7E47 - chains A and B of the 3 polymer chains in the assembly; structure by X-ray diffraction, 1.38 A resolution.

[Chain A (and B)]
Molecule: Macrophage migration inhibitory factor
Organism: Homo sapiens
Notes: EC 5.3.2.1, 5.3.3.12; chain B of this document is another copy of the same molecule, construct and numbering; everything in this record applies to it too
UniProtKB: P14174 (MIF_HUMAN); residues 1-114 here correspond to UniProt positions 2-115 (UniProt number = residue number + 1)
Amino-acid sequence (114 residues; each row starts with the number of its first residue):
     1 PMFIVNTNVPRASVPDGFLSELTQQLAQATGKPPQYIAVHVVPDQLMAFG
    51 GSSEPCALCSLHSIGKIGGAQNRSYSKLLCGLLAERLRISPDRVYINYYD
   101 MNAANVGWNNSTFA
UniProt features mapped onto this chain:
  - active site: P1 (Proton acceptor)
  - binding site (substrate): K32, I64, N97
  - modified residue: K77 (N6-acetyllysine)

[Interface between chain A and chain B]
Contacting residue pairs - 60 pairs, chain A then chain B:
  N6(A) - H40(B)
  Q45(A) - H40(B)  hydrogen bond
  Q45(A) - V42(B)
  L46(A) - R11(B)
  L46(A) - L19(B)  hydrophobic
  L46(A) - H40(B)
  L46(A) - V41(B)  hydrogen bond (backbone-backbone)
  M47(A) - L19(B)
  M47(A) - V39(B)
  M47(A) - H40(B)
  A48(A) - L19(B)
  A48(A) - A38(B)
  A48(A) - V39(B)  hydrogen bond (backbone-backbone)
  F49(A) - Q35(B)
  F49(A) - I37(B)
  F49(A) - A38(B)  hydrophobic
  F49(A) - W108(B)
  G50(A) - P34(B)
  G50(A) - Q35(B)
  G50(A) - I37(B)  hydrogen bond (backbone-backbone)
  G51(A) - T23(B)
  L58(A) - M2(B)  hydrophobic
  L58(A) - A38(B)  hydrophobic
  L58(A) - H40(B)
  I67(A) - N105(B)
  N72(A) - A104(B)  hydrogen bond (side chain-backbone)
  N72(A) - N105(B)  hydrogen bond
  N72(A) - T112(B)
  R73(A) - N110(B)
  R73(A) - S111(B)
  R73(A) - T112(B)
  S76(A) - G107(B)
  S76(A) - N110(B)
  S76(A) - S111(B)  hydrogen bond (side chain-backbone)
  S76(A) - T112(B)
  K77(A) - N110(B)
  C80(A) - N110(B)
  P91(A) - N109(B)  hydrogen bond (backbone-backbone)
  P91(A) - N110(B)
  D92(A) - W108(B)  hydrogen bond (backbone-side chain)
  D92(A) - N109(B)
  V94(A) - G107(B)
  V94(A) - W108(B)
  Y95(A) - P1(B)
  Y95(A) - M2(B)  hydrophobic
  Y95(A) - Y36(B)  hydrogen bond (side chain-backbone)
  Y95(A) - G107(B)
  Y95(A) - W108(B)
  Y95(A) - F113(B)  hydrophobic
  I96(A) - N105(B)
  I96(A) - V106(B)
  I96(A) - G107(B)  hydrogen bond (backbone-backbone)
  N97(A) - M2(B)
  N97(A) - H62(B)
  N97(A) - M101(B)
  N97(A) - N105(B)
  N97(A) - V106(B)
  Y98(A) - N105(B)  hydrogen bond (backbone-backbone)
  Y98(A) - G107(B)
  Y99(A) - H62(B)  hydrogen bond
Interface residues without a listed pair, chain A (26 interface residues in all): G69, G81, R93
Interface residues without a listed pair, chain B (29 interface residues in all): V14, S20, A114

[In short]
Chain A and chain B form an interface of 26 and 29 residues respectively; the contacts include 13 hydrogen
bonds. Polar pairs include Q45(A)-H40(B), N72(A)-A104(B) and N72(A)-N105(B). Curated annotation (UniProt)
lists active-site residue P1(A) and 3 substrate-binding residues on chain A.
Both chains are Macrophage migration inhibitory factor (Homo sapiens). Entry 7E47 (Crystal structure of
compound 6 bound to MIF) was determined by X-ray diffraction together with 7E45, 7E49, 7E4A, 7E4B and 7E4C
from the same study.
